Entry 8BWY (electron microscopy, 38.00 A resolution (very low resolution: no residue pairs are listed; an interface is given only as per-side residue counts)); this record covers chains d and e of the 19 polymer chains in the assembly.

# Chain d
Molecule: Dynein intermediate chain 2
From: Chlamydomonas reinhardtii
UniProt: I7M008 (I7M008_TETTS); the author numbering skips numbers that UniProt does not, so the offset changes along the chain: 1-258 = UniProt 1-258; 926-1334 = UniProt 259-667
Amino-acid sequence (667 residues; each row starts with the number of its first residue; note: 667 numbers in that range are skipped by the numbering (no residue carries them; nothing is unmodelled there)):
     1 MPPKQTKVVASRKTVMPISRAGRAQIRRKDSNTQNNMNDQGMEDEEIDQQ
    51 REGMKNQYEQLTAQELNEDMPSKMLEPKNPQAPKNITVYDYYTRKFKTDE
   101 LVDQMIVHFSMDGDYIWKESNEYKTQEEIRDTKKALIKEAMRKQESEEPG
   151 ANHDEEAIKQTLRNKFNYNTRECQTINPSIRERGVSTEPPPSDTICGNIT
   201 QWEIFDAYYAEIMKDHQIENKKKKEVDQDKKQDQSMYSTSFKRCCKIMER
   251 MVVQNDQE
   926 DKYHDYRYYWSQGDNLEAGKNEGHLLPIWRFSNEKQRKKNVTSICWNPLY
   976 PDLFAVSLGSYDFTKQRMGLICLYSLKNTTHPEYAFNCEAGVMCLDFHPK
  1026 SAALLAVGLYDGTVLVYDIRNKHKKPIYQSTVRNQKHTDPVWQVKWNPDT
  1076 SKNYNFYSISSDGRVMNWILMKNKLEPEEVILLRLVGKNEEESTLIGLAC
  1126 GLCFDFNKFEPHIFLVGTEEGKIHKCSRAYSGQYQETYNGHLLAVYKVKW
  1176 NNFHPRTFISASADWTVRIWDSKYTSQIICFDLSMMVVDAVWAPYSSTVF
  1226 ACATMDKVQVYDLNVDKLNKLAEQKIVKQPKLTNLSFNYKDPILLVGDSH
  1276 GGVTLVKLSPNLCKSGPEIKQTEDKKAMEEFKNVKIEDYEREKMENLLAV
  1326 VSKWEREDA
Not modelled in the structure: 1-74, 140-162, 202-234, 926-932, 940-960, 1048-1061, 1100-1113, 1313-1334

# Chain e
Molecule: Flagellar outer dynein arm intermediate protein, putative
From: Chlamydomonas reinhardtii
UniProt: Q23FU1 (Q23FU1_TETTS); the author numbering skips numbers that UniProt does not, so the offset changes along the chain: 1-144 = UniProt 1-144; 815-1340 = UniProt 145-670
Amino-acid sequence (670 residues; numbered 1 to 1340; 670 numbers in that range are skipped by the numbering (no residue carries them; nothing is unmodelled there); the number before each row is that of its first residue):
     1 MAEYFTYSKKRKEFNNPINFQDTETRYGGIQNQVVNINQYVQRNPNFIDL
    51 DNIAELSEHSVNTERVKTGDRGMSHKEGGWPGNVDPNEAQETGRFKKRIE
   101 KDTSFPQAVKDLKEGVEKCIYQNNQIDLLEEYFEGETSEHVVEN
   815 LSSKTLMLFKDEKEICKRSVSEISWHPEGPTKVAVSYAIMRFQQMPEKMP
   865 TQAYVWDLLNPNSPEIKLMSPSAVTNISYNQKIPDQIGGGCYNGLLAVWD
   915 GRKGENPIMISPVENSHYEPVTHFHWLMSKTGSECVTTSTDGKVMWWDTR
   965 KFEAGPVEKLNIIEGLGENEEIIGGTALEYNVEAGPSKFLIGTESGSILT
  1015 ANKKLKKPVEITTRYGLDQGRHLGPVYSINRSNQNPKYFLSVGDWSCKIW
  1065 VEDLKTPIIRTKYHGSYLSDGCWSPTRSGAFFLVRRDGWMDVWDYYYRQN
  1115 EIAFSHKVSDSPLTCIKINQTGGAYHNSGKLCAIGDQDGTVTILELCDSL
  1165 YTMQPKEKDIINEMFEREYRKEKNLETIKKQQELAKRQVQKDMGSQKEKW
  1215 EKKKLEMIETAEASFHENLAKNPVNEEEFNELDSPSEKRKKTNQNQGREQ
  1265 EEQSREEQEASGNFNQQQQQQQEEEQQQEGEQQHHQNQEHQNGQGHENGQ
  1315 EEGEENGEEGNQQENEGQEENEQQQE
Not modelled in the structure: 1-17, 67-71, 82-94, 815, 963-986, 1276-1340

# Interface between chain d and chain e
At this resolution (38 A) residue pairs are not listed: 20 residues of chain d and 21 of chain e lie at the interface.

# Summary
Chain d and chain e form an interface of 20 and 21 residues respectively.
Chain d is Dynein intermediate chain 2 and chain e is Flagellar outer dynein arm intermediate protein,
putative, both from Chlamydomonas reinhardtii; the structure, In situ outer dynein arm from Chlamydomonas
reinhardtii in a pre-power stroke state, was determined by electron microscopy (same publication as 8BX8).
